9J1K - chains J and L of the 45 polymer chains in the assembly; structure by electron microscopy, 2.88 A resolution.

[Chain J]
Name: FtbJ
Organism: Listeria monocytogenes
UniProtKB: A0A239T408 (A0A239T408_LISMN); residues 1-622 here = UniProt positions 1-622
Amino-acid sequence (622 residues; each row starts with the number of its first residue):
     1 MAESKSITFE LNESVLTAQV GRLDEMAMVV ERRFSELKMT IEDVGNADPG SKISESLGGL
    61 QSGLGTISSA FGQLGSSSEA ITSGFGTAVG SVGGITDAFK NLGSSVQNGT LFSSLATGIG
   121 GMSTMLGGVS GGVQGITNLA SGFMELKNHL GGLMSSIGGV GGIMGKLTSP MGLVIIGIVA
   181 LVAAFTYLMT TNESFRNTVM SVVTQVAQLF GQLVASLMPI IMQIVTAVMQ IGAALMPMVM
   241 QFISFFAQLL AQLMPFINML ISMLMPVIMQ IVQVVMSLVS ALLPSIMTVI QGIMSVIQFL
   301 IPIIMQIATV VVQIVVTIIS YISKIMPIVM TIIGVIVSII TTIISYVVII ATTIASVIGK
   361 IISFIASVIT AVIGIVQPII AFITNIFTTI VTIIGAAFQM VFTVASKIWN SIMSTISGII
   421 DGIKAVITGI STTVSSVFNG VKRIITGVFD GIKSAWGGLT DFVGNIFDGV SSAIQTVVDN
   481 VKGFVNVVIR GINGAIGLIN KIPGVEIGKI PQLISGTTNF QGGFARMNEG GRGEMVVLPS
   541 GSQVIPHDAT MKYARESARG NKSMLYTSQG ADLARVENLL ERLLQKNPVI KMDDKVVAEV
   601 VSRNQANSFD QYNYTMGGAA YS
Unresolved in the structure: 1-572

[Chain L]
Name: FtbL
Organism: Listeria monocytogenes
UniProtKB: A0A239T448 (A0A239T448_LISMN); numbering as in UniProt (aligned over 1-378)
Amino-acid sequence (378 residues; row label = number of the first residue in the row):
     1 MDYVIIQSMD KEVEEILTDI DYGSFSYDYE KNTSRAISFT VNKTKQNAAI FDLVGNEAIL
    61 TYQGQQFVIK KCTPKSIGGT ISKQITAQHI CYTVQDHVQY NVKSGRKKYS IQTVLEFALQ
   121 DNVLGFSYEI QGSFPLVELE DLGNKNGLEL VNLCLEEFGA ILFADNKKLY FYDEKSWYVR
   181 TEKQFRYLYN TEEVSVDTNT DNLKTEIKCY GKQKENADKL TGDNKYMAVV TYTSPNEAIY
   241 GKRMANAKSD DKITNNDDLL IFAKKQILDV PETALTIAYK GKEPVSERDV WYFIHEPMGF
   301 ETEVKVTKIK SSHPWSKKFQ EIGFSNSRRD MVRIQTQIAN QVKKASVDTN KINSFSSIAM
   361 NAYDSRILTE VVGVVDGD

[Interface between chain J and chain L]
Residue-residue contacts (12):
  S602(J) - D330(L)
  S602(J) - M331(L)
  R603(J) - R328(L)
  Q605(J) - M331(L)
  A606(J) - R329(L)
  A606(J) - D330(L)
  A606(J) - M331(L)
  F609(J) - I334(L)  hydrophobic
  D610(J) - R329(L)  salt bridge
  Y614(J) - D201(L)
  Y621(J) - Q337(L)
  S622(J) - N202(L)
Interface residues without a listed pair, chain L (10 interface residues in all): I338, Q341
Interface features reported in the paper:
  - interface residues, chain J: D593(J)

[In short]
9 residues of chain J face 10 of chain L across their interface; the contacts include 1 salt bridge. The
salt-bridged pair is D610(J)-R329(L). The paper reports the interface residue D593(J).
Here chain J is FtbJ and chain L is FtbL, both from Listeria monocytogenes. Entry 9J1K (Tip region of monocin)
was determined by electron microscopy (same publication as 9J1J and 9J1L).
